Entry 8YVE (electron microscopy, 2.30 A resolution); this record covers chains F and X of the 10 polymer chains in the assembly.

== Chain F ==
Molecule: Major carboxysome shell protein CsoS1A
From: Halothiobacillus neapolitanus
UniProtKB: P45689 (CSOSA_HALNC); numbering as in UniProt (aligned over 1-98)
Amino-acid sequence (98 residues; row label = number of the first residue in the row):
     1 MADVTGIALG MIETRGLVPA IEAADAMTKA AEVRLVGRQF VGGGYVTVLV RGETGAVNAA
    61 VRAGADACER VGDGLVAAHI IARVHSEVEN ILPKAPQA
Not modelled in the structure: 1-5, 98

== Chain X ==
Molecule: Carboxysome assembly protein CsoS2B
From: Halothiobacillus neapolitanus
UniProtKB: O85041 (CSOS2_HALNC); residue numbers follow UniProt; this construct covers 592-869
Amino-acid sequence (279 residues; each row starts with the number of its first residue):
   591 MPFCTSTPEP EAQSTEQSLT CEGQIISGTS VDASDLVTGN EIGEQQLISG DAYVGAQQTG
   651 CLPTSPRFNQ TGNVQSMGFK NTNQPEQNFA PGEVMPTDFS IQTPARSAQN RITGNDIAPS
   711 GRITGPGMLA TGLITGTPEF RHAARELVGS PQPMAMAMAN RNKAAQAPVV QPEVVATQEK
   771 PELVCAPRSD QMDRVSGEGK ERCHITGDDW SVNKHITGTA GQWASGRNPS MRGNARVVET
   831 SAFANRNVPK PEKPGSKITG SSGNDTQGSL ITYSGGARG
Not modelled in the structure: 591-711, 732-772
Construct notes: initiating methionine (591)
Disulfide bonds: C775-C793

== Chain F / chain X interface ==
Pairs across the interface (35; chain F residue first):
  A30(F) - E788(X)
  G55(F) - W800(X)
  N58(F) - D799(X)
  N58(F) - W800(X)  hydrogen bond (side chain-backbone)
  A59(F) - E788(X)
  R62(F) - E788(X)
  R62(F) - K790(X)  hydrogen bond (side chain-backbone)
  R62(F) - E791(X)  salt bridge
  R62(F) - I795(X)
  R62(F) - D799(X)  salt bridge
  R62(F) - W800(X)
  A65(F) - C775(X)  hydrophobic
  A65(F) - C793(X)  hydrophobic
  D66(F) - R778(X)  salt bridge
  D66(F) - K790(X)
  D66(F) - R792(X)  salt bridge
  D66(F) - C793(X)
  E69(F) - C775(X)
  E69(F) - R778(X)  salt bridge
  E69(F) - R792(X)  salt bridge
  R70(F) - R778(X)
  L75(F) - V774(X)  hydrophobic
  L75(F) - C775(X)  hydrophobic
  V76(F) - V774(X)
  A78(F) - H794(X)
  A78(F) - I795(X)
  A78(F) - T796(X)  hydrogen bond (backbone-backbone)
  H79(F) - T796(X)  hydrogen bond
  H79(F) - G797(X)
  I80(F) - I795(X)  hydrophobic
  I80(F) - T796(X)  hydrogen bond (backbone-backbone)
  I80(F) - G797(X)
  I80(F) - D798(X)  hydrogen bond (backbone-backbone)
  I81(F) - D798(X)
  A82(F) - D798(X)  hydrogen bond (backbone-side chain)
Interface residues without a listed pair, chain F (21 interface residues in all): T54, V61, A63, A77, R83

== Summary ==
21 residues of chain F and 15 residues of chain X are in contact, with 7 hydrogen bonds and 6 salt bridges.
Among the polar pairs are R62(F)-E791(X), R62(F)-D799(X) and D66(F)-R778(X).
Chain F is Major carboxysome shell protein CsoS1A and chain X is Carboxysome assembly protein CsoS2B, both
from Halothiobacillus neapolitanus; the structure, cryo-EM structure of carboxysomal midi-shell: icosahedral
assembly from CsoS4A/4B/1A/1B/1C/1D and CsoS2 C-terminal co-expression (T = 9), was determined by electron
microscopy together with 8YVF, 8YVI and 9F0H from the same study.
